5U5Q - chains B and J of the 12 polymer chains in the assembly; structure by X-ray diffraction, 3.80 A resolution.

Chain B:
Molecule: DNA-directed RNA polymerase II subunit RPB2
From: Saccharomyces cerevisiae (strain ATCC 204508 / S288c)
Notes: EC 2.7.7.6
UniProtKB: P08518 (RPB2_YEAST); numbering as in UniProt (aligned over 1-1224)
Amino-acid sequence (1224 residues; numbered 1 to 1224; the number before each row is that of its first residue):
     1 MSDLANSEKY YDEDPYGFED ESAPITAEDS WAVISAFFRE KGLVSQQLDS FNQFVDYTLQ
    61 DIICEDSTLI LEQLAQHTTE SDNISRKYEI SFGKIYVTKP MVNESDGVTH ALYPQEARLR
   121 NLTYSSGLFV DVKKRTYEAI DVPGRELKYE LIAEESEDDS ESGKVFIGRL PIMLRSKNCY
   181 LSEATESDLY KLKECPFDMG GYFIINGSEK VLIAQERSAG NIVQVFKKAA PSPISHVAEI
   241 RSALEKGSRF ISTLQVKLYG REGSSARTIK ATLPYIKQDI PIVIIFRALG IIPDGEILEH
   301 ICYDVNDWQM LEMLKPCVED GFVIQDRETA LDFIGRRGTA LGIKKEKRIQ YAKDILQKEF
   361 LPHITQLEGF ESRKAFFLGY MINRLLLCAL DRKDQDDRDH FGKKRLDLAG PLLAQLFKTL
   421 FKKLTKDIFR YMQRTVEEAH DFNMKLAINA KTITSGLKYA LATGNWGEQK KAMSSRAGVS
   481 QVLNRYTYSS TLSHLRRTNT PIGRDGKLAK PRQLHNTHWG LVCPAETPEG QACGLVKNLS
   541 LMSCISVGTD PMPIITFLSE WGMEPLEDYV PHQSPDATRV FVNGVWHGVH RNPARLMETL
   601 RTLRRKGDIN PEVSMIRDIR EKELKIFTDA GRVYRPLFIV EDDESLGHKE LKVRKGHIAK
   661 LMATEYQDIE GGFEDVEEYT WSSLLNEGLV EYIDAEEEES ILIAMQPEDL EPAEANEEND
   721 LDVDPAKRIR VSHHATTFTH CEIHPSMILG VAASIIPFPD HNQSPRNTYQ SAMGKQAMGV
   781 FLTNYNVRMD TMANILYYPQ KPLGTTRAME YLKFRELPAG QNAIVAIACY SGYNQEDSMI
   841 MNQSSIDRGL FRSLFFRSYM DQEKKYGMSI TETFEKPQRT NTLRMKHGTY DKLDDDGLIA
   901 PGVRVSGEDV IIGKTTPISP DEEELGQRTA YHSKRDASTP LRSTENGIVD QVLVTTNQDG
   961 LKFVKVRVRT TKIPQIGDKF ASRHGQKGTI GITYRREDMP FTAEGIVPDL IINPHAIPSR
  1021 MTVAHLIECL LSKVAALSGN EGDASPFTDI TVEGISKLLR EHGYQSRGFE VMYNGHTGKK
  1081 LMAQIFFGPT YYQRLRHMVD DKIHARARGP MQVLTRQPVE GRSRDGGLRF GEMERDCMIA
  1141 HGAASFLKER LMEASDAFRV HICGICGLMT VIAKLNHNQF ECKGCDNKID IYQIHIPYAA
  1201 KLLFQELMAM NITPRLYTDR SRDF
Not modelled in the structure: 1-19, 77-89, 135-163, 920-932
Ion coordination: Zn2+: Cys1163, Cys1166, Cys1182, Cys1185
What the authors report for this chain:
  - conformationally variable residues (order/disorder transition): Ile70 to Gln76, Gly335 to Lys345, Trp466 to Ala477, Glu717 to Asp722

Chain J:
Molecule: DNA-directed RNA polymerases I, II, and III subunit RPABC5
From: Saccharomyces cerevisiae (strain ATCC 204508 / S288c)
UniProtKB: P22139 (RPAB5_YEAST); residues 1-70 here = UniProt positions 1-70
Amino-acid sequence (70 residues; row label = number of the first residue in the row):
     1 MIVPVRCFSC GKVVGDKWES YLNLLQEDEL DEGTALSRLG LKRYCCRRMI LTHVDLIEKF
    61 LRYNPLEKRD
Not modelled in the structure: 66-70
Ion coordination: Zn2+: Cys7, Cys10, Cys45, Cys46
UniProt features mapped onto this chain:
  - binding site (Zn(2+)): Cys7, Cys10, Cys45, Cys46
  - cross-link: Lys59 (Glycyl lysine isopeptide (Lys-Gly) (interchain with G-Cter in ubiquitin))

How chain B and chain J interact:
Pairs across the interface (55; chain B residue first):
  Glu186(B) with Arg62(J), salt bridge
  Ser187(B) with Arg62(J)
  Tyr190(B) with Lys59(J); Arg62(J); Tyr63(J)
  Lys193(B) with Tyr63(J)
  Cys195(B) with Tyr63(J)
  Pro196(B) with Tyr63(J)
  Val780(B) with Leu56(J), hydrophobic
  Thr783(B) with Phe60(J); Tyr63(J), hydrogen bond
  Asn784(B) with Tyr63(J)
  Tyr785(B) with Met1(J); Phe60(J), hydrophobic
  Tyr797(B) with Met1(J)
  Tyr798(B) with Met1(J); Ile2(J); Pro4(J), hydrophobic
  Gln800(B) with Arg48(J); Met49(J); Thr52(J)
  Lys801(B) with Leu51(J); Thr52(J), hydrogen bond (backbone-backbone); Val54(J)
  Arg815(B) with Val54(J)
  Glu816(B) with Leu56(J)
  Pro818(B) with Val54(J), hydrophobic
  Asn822(B) with Arg48(J), hydrogen bond (backbone-side chain); Thr52(J)
  Ala823(B) with Arg48(J)
  Ile824(B) with Tyr44(J), hydrophobic; Arg48(J)
  Ser845(B) with Phe8(J)
  Arg848(B) with Cys7(J); Phe8(J), hydrogen bond (side chain-backbone); Ser9(J), hydrogen bond (side chain-backbone); Cys10(J); Gly11(J)
  Leu850(B) with Phe8(J)
  Arg996(B) with Cys10(J)
  Ile1006(B) with Tyr44(J); Cys45(J), hydrophobic
  Val1007(B) with Ser9(J)
  Asp1009(B) with Ser9(J); Arg48(J), salt bridge
  Ala1036(B) with Tyr44(J), hydrophobic; Arg47(J), hydrogen bond (backbone-side chain)
  Leu1037(B) with Arg47(J), hydrogen bond (backbone-side chain)
  Ser1038(B) with Gly33(J)
  Gly1039(B) with Glu32(J); Gly33(J); Leu51(J)
  Tyr1064(B) with Tyr44(J)
  Glu1070(B) with Tyr44(J), hydrogen bond
  Phe1087(B) with Tyr44(J)
Other interface residues (no listed pair), chain B (45 interface residues in all): Lys191, Glu194, Pro799, Leu803, Gln821, Asn842, Gly849, Glu1004, Lys1033, Ala1035, Asn1040
Other interface residues (no listed pair), chain J (28 interface residues in all): Val3, Asp31, Leu36, Arg43, Asn64

Summary:
The interface between chain B and chain J involves 45 residues on one side and 28 on the other, with 8
hydrogen bonds and 2 salt bridges. Polar contacts include Glu186(B)-Arg62(J), Asp1009(B)-Arg48(J) and
Thr783(B)-Tyr63(J). UniProt lists 4 Zn2+-binding residues on chain J. From the paper: conformational
variability at Ile70(B), Gly335(B) and Trp466(B) among others.
Chain B is DNA-directed RNA polymerase II subunit RPB2 and chain J is DNA-directed RNA polymerases I, II, and
III subunit RPABC5, both from Saccharomyces cerevisiae (strain ATCC 204508 / S288c); the structure, 12 Subunit
RNA Polymerase II at Room Temperature collected using SFX, was determined by X-ray diffraction together with
5MND and 5TRX from the same study.
